PDB entry 4PO7 | X-ray diffraction, 2.66 A resolution | chains A and P of the 3 polymer chains in the assembly

[Chain A]
Protein: Sortilin
Organism: Homo sapiens
Reference sequence: Q99523 (SORT_HUMAN); residues 45-723 here correspond to UniProt positions 78-756 (UniProt number = residue number + 33)
Sequence (685 residues; row label = number of the first residue in the row):
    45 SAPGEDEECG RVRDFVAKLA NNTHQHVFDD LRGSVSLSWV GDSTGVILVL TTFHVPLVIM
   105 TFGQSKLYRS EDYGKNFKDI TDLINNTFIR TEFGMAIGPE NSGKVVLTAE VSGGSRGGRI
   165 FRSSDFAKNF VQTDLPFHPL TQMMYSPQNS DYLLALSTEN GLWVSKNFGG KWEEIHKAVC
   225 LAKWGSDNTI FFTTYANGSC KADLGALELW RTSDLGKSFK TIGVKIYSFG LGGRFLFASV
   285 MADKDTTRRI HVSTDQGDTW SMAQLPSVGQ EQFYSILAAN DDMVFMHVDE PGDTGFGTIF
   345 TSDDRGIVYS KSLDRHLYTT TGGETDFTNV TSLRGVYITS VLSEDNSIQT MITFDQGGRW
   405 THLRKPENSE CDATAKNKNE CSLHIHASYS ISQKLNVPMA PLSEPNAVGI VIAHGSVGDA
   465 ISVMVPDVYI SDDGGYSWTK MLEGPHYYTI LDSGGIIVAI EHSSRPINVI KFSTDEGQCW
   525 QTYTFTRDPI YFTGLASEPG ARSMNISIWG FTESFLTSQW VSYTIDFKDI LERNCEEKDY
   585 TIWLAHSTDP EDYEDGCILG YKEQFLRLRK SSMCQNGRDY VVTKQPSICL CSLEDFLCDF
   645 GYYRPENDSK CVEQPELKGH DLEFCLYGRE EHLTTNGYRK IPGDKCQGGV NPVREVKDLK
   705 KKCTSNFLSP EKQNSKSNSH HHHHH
Not modelled in the structure: 45-52, 559, 650-652, 715-729
Disulfide bonds: C53-C523, C224-C244, C415-C425, C579-C618, C601-C633, C635-C690, C642-C655, C669-C707
Covalent attachments: N-acetylglucosamine (NAG) linked to N129, N373, N549
Differences from the reference sequence: variant M617 (Val650 in Q99523); expression tag (724-729)
Reported in the primary citation:
  - post-translational modification sites: N129, N549
  - post-translational modification sites: N65, N241, N373, N651 (proposed by the authors, not directly observed)
  - conformationally variable residues (order/disorder transition): F97 to Q108, E557 to Q563

[Chain P]
Protein: Neurotensin/neuromedin N
Reference sequence: P30990 (NEUT_HUMAN); residues 1-13 here correspond to UniProt positions 151-163 (UniProt number = residue number + 150)
Sequence (13 residues; each row starts with the number of its first residue):
     1 ELYENKPRRP YIL
Not modelled in the structure: 1-7
Modified residues: E1 (pyroglutamic acid; PCA)
Curated features (UniProtKB/Swiss-Prot):
  - site (Cleavage): P10, Y11, Y11, I12

[How chain A and chain P interact]
Contacting residue pairs (18):
  H98(A) - R9(P)  hydrogen bond
  N130(A) - R8(P)
  T131(A) - R8(P)
  F132(A) - R8(P)
  E154(A) - R9(P)  salt bridge
  E154(A) - P10(P)
  V155(A) - P10(P)
  S156(A) - R9(P)
  S156(A) - P10(P)  hydrogen bond (backbone-backbone)
  S156(A) - Y11(P)
  G157(A) - Y11(P)
  G158(A) - Y11(P)  hydrogen bond (backbone-side chain)
  S159(A) - P10(P)
  S159(A) - Y11(P)
  S159(A) - I12(P)  hydrogen bond (side chain-backbone)
  R160(A) - I12(P)  hydrogen bond (backbone-backbone)
  R160(A) - L13(P)  hydrogen bond (side chain-backbone)
  R163(A) - P10(P)
Also at the interface, not in a pair above, chain A (13 interface residues in all): D178

[Overview]
13 residues of chain A and 6 residues of chain P are in contact; the contacts include 6 hydrogen bonds and 1
salt bridge. Polar contacts include E154(A)-R9(P), H98(A)-R9(P) and G158(A)-Y11(P). N-acetylglucosamine is
covalently linked to N129(A), N373(A) and N549(A). The paper reports modification sites N129(A), N549(A) and
N65(A) among others; conformational variability at F97(A) and E557(A).
Here chain A is Sortilin (Homo sapiens) and chain P is Neurotensin/neuromedin N. Entry 4PO7 (Structure of the
Sortilin:neurotensin complex at excess neurotensin concentration) was determined by X-ray diffraction.
